PDB entry 7UVO | X-ray diffraction, 2.09 A resolution | chains B and C of the 3 polymer chains in the assembly

[Chain B]
Molecule: RUPA-38 Fab light chain
From: Homo sapiens
Notes: antibody fragment or engineered binder
Chain sequence (218 residues; row label = number of the first residue in the row; note: 1 number in that range is skipped by the numbering (no residue carries it; nothing is unmodelled there); a row labelled like 27A-27C holds insertion residues (27A, then the next letters in order)):
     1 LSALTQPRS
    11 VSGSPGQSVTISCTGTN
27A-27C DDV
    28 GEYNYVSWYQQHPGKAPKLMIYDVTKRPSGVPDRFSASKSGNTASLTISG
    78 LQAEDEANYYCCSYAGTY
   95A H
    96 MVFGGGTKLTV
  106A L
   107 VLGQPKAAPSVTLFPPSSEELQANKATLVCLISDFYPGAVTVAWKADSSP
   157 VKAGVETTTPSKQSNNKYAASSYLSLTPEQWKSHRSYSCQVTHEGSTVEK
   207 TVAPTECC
Not modelled in the structure: 1-2, 214
Cystine bridges: Cys23-Cys88, Cys136-Cys195

[Chain C]
Molecule: Gametocyte surface protein P230
From: Plasmodium falciparum
Notes: fragment: domain 1
UniProt: P68874 (P230_PLAF7); residues 552-731 here = UniProt positions 552-731
Chain sequence (199 residues; numbered 552 to 750; the number before each row is that of its first residue):
   552 VGVDELDKIDLSYETTESGDTAVSEDSYDKYASQNTNKEYVCDFTDQLKP
   602 TESGPKVKKCEVKVNEPLIKVKIICPLKGSVEKLYDNIEYVPKKSPYVVL
   652 TKEETKLKEKLLSKLIYGLLISPTVNEKENNFKEGVIEFTLPPVVHKATV
   702 FYFICDNSKTEDDNKKGNRGIVEVYVEPYGGSLKENLYFQGWSHPQFEK
Not modelled in the structure: 732-750
Differences from the reference sequence: conflict Gln585 (Asn in P68874); expression tag (732-750)
Cystine bridges: Cys593-Cys611, Cys626-Cys706
From the paper describing this entry:
  - mutagenesis - V632A, K716N, N719S: unchanged binding to RUPA-32
  - mutagenesis - V632A, K716N, N719S: unchanged binding to -55
  - mutagenesis - V632A, K716N, N719S: unchanged binding to -97

[How chain B and chain C interact]
Pairs across the interface (13; chain B residue first):
  Glu29(B) with Lys629(C), salt bridge
  Tyr30(B) with Lys629(C)
  Tyr32(B) with Asn638(C), hydrogen bond; Lys710(C)
  Tyr91(B) with Glu640(C), hydrogen bond; Lys710(C)
  Thr94(B) with Tyr564(C); Val642(C); Lys644(C)
  Tyr95(B) with Tyr564(C), hydrophobic
  His95A(B) with Asp561(C), salt bridge; Ser563(C), hydrogen bond; Tyr564(C)
Other interface residues (no listed pair), chain C (11 interface residues in all): Thr566, Arg720

[In short]
7 residues of chain B face 11 of chain C across their interface, with 3 hydrogen bonds and 2 salt bridges.
Polar pairs include Glu29(B)-Lys629(C), His95A(B)-Asp561(C) and Tyr32(B)-Asn638(C). The paper reports that
V632A, K716N and N719S of chain C leave binding to RUPA-32 unchanged; V632A, K716N and N719S of chain C leave
binding to -55 unchanged.
Chain B is RUPA-38 Fab light chain (Homo sapiens) and chain C is Gametocyte surface protein P230 (Plasmodium
falciparum); the structure, Pfs230 domain 1 bound by RUPA-38 Fab, was determined by X-ray diffraction,
deposited together with 7UVS.
